Entry 8Y3E (electron microscopy, 5.32 A resolution (low resolution: residue-level contacts below are approximate; hydrogen-bond / salt-bridge calls are withheld)); this record covers chains J and K of the 16 polymer chains in the assembly.

[Chain J]
Molecule: 250-nt DNA strand
Sequence (250 nucleotides; row label = number of the first residue in the row):
     1 ATCGAGAATC CCGGTGCCGA GGCCGCTCAA TTGGTCGTAG ACAGCTCTAG CACCGCTTAA
    61 ACGCACGTAC GCGCTGTCCC CCGCGTTTTA ACCGCCAAGG GGATTACTCC CTAGTCTCCA
   121 GGCTCGAGCT CAATTGGTCG TAGACAGCTC TAGCACCGCT TAAACGCACG TACGCGCTGT
   181 CCCCCGCGTT TTAACCGCCA AGGGGATTAC TCCCTAGTCT CCAGGCACGT GTCAGATATA
   241 TACATCCGAT

[Chain K]
Name: Histone H3.1
From: Homo sapiens
UniProtKB: P68431 (H31_HUMAN); residues 0-135 here correspond to UniProt positions 1-136 (UniProt number = residue number + 1)
Chain sequence (139 residues; numbered -3 to 135; the number before each row is that of its first residue; numbers below 1 keep their minus sign (Gly-3 is residue -3)):
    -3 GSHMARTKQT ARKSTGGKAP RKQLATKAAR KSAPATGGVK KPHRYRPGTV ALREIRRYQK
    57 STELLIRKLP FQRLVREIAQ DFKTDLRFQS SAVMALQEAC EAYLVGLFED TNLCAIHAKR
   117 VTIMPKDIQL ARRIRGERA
Not modelled in the structure: -3 to 59, 133-135
Sequence notes: expression tag (-3 to -1)
UniProt features mapped onto this chain:
  - modified residue: Arg2 (Asymmetric dimethylarginine), Thr3 (Phosphothreonine), Lys4 (Allysine), Gln5 (5-glutamyl dopamine), Thr6 (Phosphothreonine), Arg8 (Citrulline), Lys9 (N6,N6,N6-trimethyllysine), Ser10 (ADP-ribosylserine), Thr11 (Phosphothreonine), Lys14 (N6-(2-hydroxyisobutyryl)lysine), Arg17 (Asymmetric dimethylarginine), Lys18 (N6-(2-hydroxyisobutyryl)lysine), Lys23 (N6-(2-hydroxyisobutyryl)lysine), Arg26 (Citrulline), Lys27 (N6,N6,N6-trimethyllysine), Ser28 (ADP-ribosylserine), Lys36 (N6,N6,N6-trimethyllysine), Lys37 (N6-methyllysine), Tyr41 (Phosphotyrosine), Lys56 (N6,N6,N6-trimethyllysine) and 8 more in UniProt
  - lipidation: Lys18 (N6-decanoyllysine)

[Chain J / chain K interface]
Residue-residue contacts - 13 pairs, chain J then chain K:
  DC51(J) with Arg83(K); Phe84(K); Gln85(K); Ser86(K)
  DA52(J) with Arg72(K); Arg83(K); Phe84(K)
  DC53(J) with Arg72(K)
  DG71(J) with Thr118(K)
  DC72(J) with Arg116(K); Val117(K); Thr118(K)
  DG73(J) with Met120(K)
Also at the interface, not in a pair above, chain J (7 interface residues in all): DA61
Also at the interface, not in a pair above, chain K (10 interface residues in all): Arg63

[Overview]
7 residues of chain J and 10 residues of chain K are in contact.
Chain J is a 250-nt DNA strand and chain K is Histone H3.1 (Homo sapiens); the structure, Cryo-EM structure of
the overlapping di-nucleosome (open form), was determined by electron microscopy, deposited together with
8Y3C, 8Y3D and 8Y3F.
